Entry 4H5U (X-ray diffraction, 1.92 A resolution); this record covers chain A.

# Chain A
Name: Probable hydrolase NIT2
Source organism: Saccharomyces cerevisiae
Notes: EC 3.5.-.-
UniProtKB: P47016 (NIT2_YEAST); residue numbers follow UniProt; this construct covers 1-307
Sequence (341 residues; each row starts with the number of its first residue; numbers below 1 keep their minus sign (Met-33 is residue -33)):
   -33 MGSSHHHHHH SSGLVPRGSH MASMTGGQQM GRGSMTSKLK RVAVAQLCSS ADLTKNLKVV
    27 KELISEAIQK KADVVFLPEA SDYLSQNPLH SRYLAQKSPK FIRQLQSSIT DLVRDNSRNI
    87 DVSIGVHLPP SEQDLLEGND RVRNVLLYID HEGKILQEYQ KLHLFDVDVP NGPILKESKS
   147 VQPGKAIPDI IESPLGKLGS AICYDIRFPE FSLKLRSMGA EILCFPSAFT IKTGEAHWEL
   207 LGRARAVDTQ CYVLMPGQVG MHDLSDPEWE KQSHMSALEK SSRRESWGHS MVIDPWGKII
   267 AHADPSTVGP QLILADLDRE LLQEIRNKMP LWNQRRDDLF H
Not modelled in the structure: -33 to 4
Modified / non-standard residues: Cys169 (s-dimethylarsinoyl-cysteine; CAF)
Sequence notes: expression tag (-33 to 0)
Swiss-Prot annotation at these positions:
  - active site: Glu45 (Proton acceptor), Lys127 (Proton donor), Cys169 (Nucleophile)
  - binding site (substrate): Arg173, Thr199

# Summary
Curated annotation (UniProt) lists 3 active-site residues and substrate-binding residues Arg173 and Thr199.
Chain A is Probable hydrolase NIT2 (Saccharomyces cerevisiae); the structure, Structural insights into yeast
Nit2: wild-type yeast Nit2, was determined by X-ray diffraction (same publication as 4HG5 and 4HGD).
